Entry 8TKO (electron microscopy, 3.05 A resolution); this record covers chains A and C of the 3 polymer chains in the assembly.

Chain A:
Molecule: EryAII
Source organism: Saccharopolyspora erythraea
Notes: fragment: KS-AT core of DEBS Module 3
UniProt: Q5UNP5 (Q5UNP5_SACER); residues 3-923 here correspond to UniProt positions 2-922 (UniProt number = residue number - 1)
Chain sequence (941 residues; each row starts with the number of its first residue):
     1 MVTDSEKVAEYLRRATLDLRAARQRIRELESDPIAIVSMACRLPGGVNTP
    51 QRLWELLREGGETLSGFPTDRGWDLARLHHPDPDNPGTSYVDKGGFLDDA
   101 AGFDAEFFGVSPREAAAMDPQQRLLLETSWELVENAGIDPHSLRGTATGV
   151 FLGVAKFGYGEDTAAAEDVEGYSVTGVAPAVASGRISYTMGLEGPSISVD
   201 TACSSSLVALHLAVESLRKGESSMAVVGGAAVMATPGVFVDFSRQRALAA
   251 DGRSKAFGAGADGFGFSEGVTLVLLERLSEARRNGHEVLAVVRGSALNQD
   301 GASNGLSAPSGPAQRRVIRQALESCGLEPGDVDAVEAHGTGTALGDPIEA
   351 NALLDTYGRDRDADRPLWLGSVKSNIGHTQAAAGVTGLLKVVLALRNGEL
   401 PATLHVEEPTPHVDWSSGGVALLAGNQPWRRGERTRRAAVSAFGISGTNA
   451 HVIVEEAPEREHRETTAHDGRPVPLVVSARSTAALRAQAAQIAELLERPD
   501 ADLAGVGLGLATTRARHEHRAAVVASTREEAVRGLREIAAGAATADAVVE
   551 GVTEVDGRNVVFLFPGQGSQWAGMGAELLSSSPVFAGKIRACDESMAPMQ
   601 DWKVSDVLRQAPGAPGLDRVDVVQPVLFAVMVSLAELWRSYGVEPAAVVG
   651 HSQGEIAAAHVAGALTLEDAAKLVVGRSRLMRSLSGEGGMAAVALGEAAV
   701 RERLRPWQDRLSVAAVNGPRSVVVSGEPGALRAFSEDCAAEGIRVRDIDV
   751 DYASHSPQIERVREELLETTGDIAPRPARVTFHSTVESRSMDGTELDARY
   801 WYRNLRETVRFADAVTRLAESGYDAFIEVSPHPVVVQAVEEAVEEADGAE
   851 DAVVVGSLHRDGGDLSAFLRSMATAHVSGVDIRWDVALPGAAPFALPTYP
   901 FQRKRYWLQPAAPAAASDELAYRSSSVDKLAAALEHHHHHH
Disordered / not traced: 1-4, 694-695, 709-712, 911-941
Construct notes: expression tag (1-2, 924-941)

Chain C:
Molecule: EryAI
Source organism: Saccharopolyspora erythraea
Notes: fragment: ACP of DEBS Module 2 fused to its C-terminal docking domain
UniProt: Q5UNP6 (Q5UNP6_SACER); the construct has insertions or renumbered stretches relative to UniProt, so the offset changes along the chain: 5-95 = UniProt 3372-3462; 162-174 = UniProt 3533-3545
Chain sequence (195 residues; numbered -16 to 174 plus 70 insertion-coded residues; 66 numbers in that range are skipped by the numbering (no residue carries them; nothing is unmodelled there); the number before each row is that of its first residue; a row labelled like 95A-95Z holds insertion residues (95A, then the next letters in order); numbers below 1 keep their minus sign (Met-16 is residue -16)):
   -16 MGSSHHHHHHSSGLVPRGSHMLRDRLAGLPRAERTAELVRLVRTSTATVL
    34 GHDDPKAVRATTPFKELGFDSLAAVRLRNLLNAATGLRLPSTLVFDHPNA
    84 SAVAGFLDAELG
95A-95Z TEVRGEAPSALAGLDALEAALPEVPA
96A-96Z TEREELVQRLERMLAALRPVAQAADA
97A-97R SGTGANPSGDDLGEAGVD
   162 ELLEALGRELDGD
Disordered / not traced: -16 to 6, 95A-95Z, 96A-96Z, 97A-97R, 173-174
Construct notes: expression tag (-16 to 4)
Modified residues: Ser54 (4'-phosphopanthetheine-serine; 4HH)

How chain A and chain C interact:
Contacting residue pairs (25):
  Val8(A) - Leu164(C)  hydrophobic
  Tyr11(A) - Leu171(C)
  Arg14(A) - Leu171(C)
  Ala15(A) - Leu171(C)
  Cys203(A) - Ser54(C)
  Phe264(A) - Ser54(C)
  Ser303(A) - Pro81(C)
  Asn304(A) - Phe47(C)  hydrogen bond (side chain-backbone)
  Asn304(A) - Lys48(C)  hydrogen bond (side chain-backbone)
  Asn304(A) - Val77(C)
  Asn304(A) - Phe78(C)
  Asn304(A) - Pro81(C)
  Gly305(A) - Lys48(C)
  Ala308(A) - Phe78(C)  hydrophobic
  Pro309(A) - Ser54(C)
  Gly311(A) - Asp79(C)
  His338(A) - Ser54(C)
  Thr340(A) - Ser54(C)
  Thr342(A) - Ser54(C)
  Leu344(A) - Ser54(C)
  Leu344(A) - Phe78(C)  hydrophobic
  Pro347(A) - Thr75(C)
  Ile348(A) - Thr75(C)
  His412(A) - Ser74(C)
  Ile445(A) - Ser54(C)
Interface residues without a listed pair, chain A (31 interface residues in all): Asp18, Ala302, Ser307, Pro312, Arg315, Ala343, Gly345, Asn351, His378, Phe443, Gly444
Interface residues without a listed pair, chain C (13 interface residues in all): Pro46, Asp172

In short:
31 residues of chain A and 13 residues of chain C are in contact; the contacts include 2 hydrogen bonds. Polar
pairs include Asn304(A)-Phe47(C) and Asn304(A)-Lys48(C).
Here chain A is EryAII and chain C is EryAI, both from Saccharopolyspora erythraea. Entry 8TKO (KS-AT core of
6-deoxyerythronolide B synthase (DEBS) Module 3 crosslinked with its translocation ACP partner of ...) was
determined by electron microscopy (same publication as 8TPW, 8TPX, 8TJN, 8TJO and 8TJP).
